Entry 3NDU (X-ray diffraction, 1.25 A resolution); this record covers chains A and B.

== Chain A (and B) ==
Protein: Protease
Source organism: Human immunodeficiency virus 1
Notes: EC 3.4.23.16; chain B of this document is another copy of the same molecule, construct and numbering; everything in this record applies to it too
UniProt: Q7SSI0 (Q7SSI0_9HIV1); residues 2-100 here correspond to UniProt positions 1-99 (UniProt number = residue number - 1)
Chain sequence (100 residues; numbered 1 to 100; the number before each row is that of its first residue):
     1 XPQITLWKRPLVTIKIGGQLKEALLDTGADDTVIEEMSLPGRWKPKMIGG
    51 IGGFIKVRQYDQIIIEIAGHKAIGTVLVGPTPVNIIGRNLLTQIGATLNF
Construct notes: insertion (1); engineered mutation Lys8 (Gln7 in Q7SSI0), Ile34 (Leu33 in Q7SSI0), Ile64 (Leu63 in Q7SSI0), Ala68 (Cys67 in Q7SSI0), Ala96 (Ser95 in Q7SSI0)
Modified / non-standard residues: ARF (formamide) at position 1
Metal / ion sites: Na+: Ile94 (shared with Phe100(B) of chain B)
Residues lining bound ligands: Fortovase (ROC; (2S)-N-[(2S,3R)-4-[(2S,3S,4aS,8aS)-3-(tert-butylcarbamoyl)-3,4,4a,5,6,7,8,8a-octahydro-1H-isoquinolin-2-yl]-3-hydroxy-1 -phenyl-butan-2-yl]-2-(quinolin-2-ylcarbonylamino)butanediamide): Arg9, Leu24, Asp26, Gly28, Ala29, Asp30, Asp31, Val33, Ile48, Gly49, Gly50, Ile51, Phe54, Thr81, Pro82, Val83, Ile85

== Chain A / chain B interface ==
Pairs across the interface (94; chain A residue first):
  ARF_1(A) with Asn99(B); Phe100(B)
  Pro2(A) with Leu98(B); Asn99(B); Phe100(B), hydrogen bond (backbone-backbone)
  Gln3(A) with Leu98(B); Asn99(B), hydrogen bond
  Ile4(A) with Thr97(B); Leu98(B), hydrogen bond (backbone-backbone); Phe100(B), hydrophobic
  Leu6(A) with Thr27(B); Arg88(B), hydrogen bond (backbone-side chain); Leu91(B), hydrophobic; Thr92(B); Ala96(B)
  Trp7(A) with Arg88(B), hydrogen bond (backbone-side chain); Thr92(B)
  Lys8(A) with Arg88(B)
  Arg9(A) with Asp30(B), salt bridge; Arg88(B)
  Pro10(A) with Thr27(B); Arg88(B)
  Leu24(A) with Gly28(B)
  Leu25(A) with Thr27(B), hydrogen bond (backbone-side chain); Leu98(B), hydrophobic; Phe100(B), hydrophobic
  Asp26(A) with Asp26(B); Thr27(B); Gly28(B), hydrogen bond (side chain-backbone)
  Thr27(A) with Leu6(B); Pro10(B); Leu25(B), hydrogen bond (side chain-backbone); Asp26(B); Thr27(B), hydrogen bond (side chain-backbone); Leu98(B)
  Gly28(A) with Leu24(B); Asp26(B), hydrogen bond (backbone-side chain)
  Asp30(A) with Arg9(B), salt bridge
  Gly49(A) with Ile51(B)
  Gly50(A) with Ile51(B)
  Ile51(A) with Gly49(B); Gly50(B); Ile51(B), hydrogen bond (backbone-backbone); Gly52(B), hydrogen bond (backbone-backbone); Gly53(B); Ile55(B); Thr81(B); Pro82(B)
  Gly52(A) with Ile51(B), hydrogen bond (backbone-backbone); Gly52(B); Gly53(B); Ile55(B)
  Gly53(A) with Ile51(B); Gly52(B)
  Ile55(A) with Ile51(B); Gly52(B)
  Ala68(A) with Phe100(B), hydrophobic
  His70(A) with Phe100(B)
  Thr81(A) with Ile51(B)
  Pro82(A) with Ile51(B)
  Ile85(A) with Ile51(B), hydrophobic
  Arg88(A) with Leu6(B), hydrogen bond (side chain-backbone); Trp7(B), hydrogen bond (side chain-backbone); Lys8(B); Arg9(B); Pro10(B)
  Thr92(A) with Leu6(B); Trp7(B)
  Gly95(A) with Asn99(B)
  Ala96(A) with Leu6(B); Asn99(B); Phe100(B), hydrophobic
  Thr97(A) with Gln3(B), hydrogen bond; Ile4(B); Thr97(B); Leu98(B); Asn99(B), hydrogen bond (backbone-backbone)
  Leu98(A) with Gln3(B); Ile4(B), hydrogen bond (backbone-backbone); Leu25(B), hydrophobic; Thr27(B); Thr97(B)
  Asn99(A) with Pro2(B); Gln3(B), hydrogen bond; Gly95(B); Ala96(B); Thr97(B), hydrogen bond (backbone-backbone); Asn99(B)
  Phe100(A) with Pro2(B), hydrogen bond (backbone-backbone); Ile4(B), hydrophobic; Leu25(B), hydrophobic; Ile94(B), hydrophobic; Gly95(B); Ala96(B), hydrophobic
Other interface residues (no listed pair), chain A (41 interface residues in all): Thr5, Val12, Val33, Ile48, Leu91, Gln93, Ile94
Other interface residues (no listed pair), chain B (38 interface residues in all): Thr5, Ile48, Phe54, His70, Pro80, Ile85

== Summary ==
Chain A and chain B form an interface of 41 and 38 residues respectively; the contacts include 21 hydrogen
bonds and 2 salt bridges. Among the polar pairs are Arg9(A)-Asp30(B), Gln3(A)-Asn99(B) and Leu6(A)-Arg88(B).
Chain A binds Fortovase.
Chain A and chain B are both Protease (Human immunodeficiency virus 1); the structure, HIV-1 Protease
Saquinavir:Ritonavir 1:5 complex structure, was determined by X-ray diffraction, deposited together with 3NDT,
3NDW and 3NDX.
